6C04 - chains D and E of the 11 polymer chains in the assembly; structure by electron microscopy, 3.27 A resolution.

# Chain D
Protein: DNA-directed RNA polymerase subunit beta'
Source organism: Mycobacterium tuberculosis
Notes: EC 2.7.7.6
Reference sequence: A0A045J9E2 (A0A045J9E2_MYCTX); residue numbers follow UniProt; this construct covers 1-1316
Chain sequence (1326 residues; each row starts with the number of its first residue; numbers below 1 keep their minus sign (Gly-1 is residue -1)):
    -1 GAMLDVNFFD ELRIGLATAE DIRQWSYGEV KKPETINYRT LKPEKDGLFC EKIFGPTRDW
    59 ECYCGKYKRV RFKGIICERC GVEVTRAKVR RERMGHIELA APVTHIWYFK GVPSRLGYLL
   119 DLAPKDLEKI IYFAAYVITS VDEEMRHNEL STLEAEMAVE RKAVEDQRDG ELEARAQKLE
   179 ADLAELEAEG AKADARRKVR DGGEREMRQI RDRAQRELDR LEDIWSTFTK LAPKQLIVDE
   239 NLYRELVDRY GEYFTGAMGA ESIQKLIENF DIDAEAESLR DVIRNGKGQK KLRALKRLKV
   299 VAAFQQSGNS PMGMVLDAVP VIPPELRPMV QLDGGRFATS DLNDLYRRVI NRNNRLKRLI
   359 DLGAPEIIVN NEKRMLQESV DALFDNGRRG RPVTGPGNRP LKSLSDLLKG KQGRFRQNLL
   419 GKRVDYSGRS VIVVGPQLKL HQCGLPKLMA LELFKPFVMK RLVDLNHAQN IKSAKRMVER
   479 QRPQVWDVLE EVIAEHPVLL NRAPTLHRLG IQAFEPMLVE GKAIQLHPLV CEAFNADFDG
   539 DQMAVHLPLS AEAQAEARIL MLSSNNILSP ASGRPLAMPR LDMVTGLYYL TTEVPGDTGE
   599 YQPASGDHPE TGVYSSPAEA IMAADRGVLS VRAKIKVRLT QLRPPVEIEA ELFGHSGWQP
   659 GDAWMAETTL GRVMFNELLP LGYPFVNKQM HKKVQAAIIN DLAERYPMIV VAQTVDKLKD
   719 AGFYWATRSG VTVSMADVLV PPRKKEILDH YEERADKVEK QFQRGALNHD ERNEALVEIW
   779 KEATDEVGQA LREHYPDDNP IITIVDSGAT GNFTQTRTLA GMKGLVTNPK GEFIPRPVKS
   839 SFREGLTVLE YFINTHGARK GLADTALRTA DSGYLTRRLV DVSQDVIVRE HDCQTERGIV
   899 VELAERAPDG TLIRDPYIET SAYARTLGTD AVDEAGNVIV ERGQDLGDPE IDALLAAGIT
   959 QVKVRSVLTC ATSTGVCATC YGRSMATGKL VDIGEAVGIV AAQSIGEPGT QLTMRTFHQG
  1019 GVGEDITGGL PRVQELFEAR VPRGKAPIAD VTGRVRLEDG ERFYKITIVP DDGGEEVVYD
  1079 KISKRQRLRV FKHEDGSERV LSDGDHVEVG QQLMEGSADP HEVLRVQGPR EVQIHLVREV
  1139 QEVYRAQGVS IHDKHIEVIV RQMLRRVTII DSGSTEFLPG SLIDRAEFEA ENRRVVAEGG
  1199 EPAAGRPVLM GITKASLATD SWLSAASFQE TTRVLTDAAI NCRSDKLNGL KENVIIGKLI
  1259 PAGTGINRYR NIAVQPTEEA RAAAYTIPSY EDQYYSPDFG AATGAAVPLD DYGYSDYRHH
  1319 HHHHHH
Unresolved in the structure: 1013-1023, 1091-1096, 1283-1324
Differences from the reference sequence: expression tag (-1 to 0, 1317-1324)
Ion coordination: Zn2+ site 1: Cys60, Cys62, Cys75, Cys78; Mg2+: Asp535, Asp537, Asp539; Zn2+ site 2: Cys891, Cys968, Cys975, Cys978

# Chain E
Protein: DNA-directed RNA polymerase subunit omega
Source organism: Mycobacterium tuberculosis
Notes: EC 2.7.7.6
Reference sequence: A0A0T9N9K3 (A0A0T9N9K3_MYCTX); residues 2-110 here correspond to UniProt positions 41-149 (UniProt number = residue number + 39)
Chain sequence (110 residues; row label = number of the first residue in the row):
     1 GSISQSDASL AAVPAVDQFD PSSGASGGYD TPLGITNPPI DELLDRVSSK YALVIYAAKR
    61 ARQINDYYNQ LGEGILEYVG PLVEPGLQEK PLSIALREIH ADLLEHTEGE
Unresolved in the structure: 1-26, 110
Differences from the reference sequence: expression tag (1)

# Interface between chain D and chain E
Pairs across the interface - 67 pairs, chain D then chain E:
  Lys437(D) with Leu33(E)
  His439(D) with Leu33(E), hydrogen bond (side chain-backbone)
  Arg459(D) with Gln88(E), hydrogen bond
  Ala492(D) with Lys90(E), hydrogen bond (backbone-side chain)
  Glu493(D) with Gly34(E); Ile35(E); Ser93(E)
  His494(D) with Lys90(E)
  Glu513(D) with Ile35(E)
  Glu550(D) with Ala58(E); Arg62(E), salt bridge
  Ala553(D) with Val54(E)
  Glu554(D) with Val54(E)
  Arg556(D) with Ile35(E), hydrogen bond (side chain-backbone); Asn37(E); Leu92(E); Ser93(E); Leu96(E)
  Ile557(D) with Lys50(E); Leu53(E), hydrophobic
  Leu558(D) with Lys50(E); Val54(E), hydrophobic
  Leu560(D) with Ile35(E), hydrophobic
  Asn563(D) with Ile40(E)
  Pro705(D) with Asp41(E)
  Met706(D) with Ile40(E), hydrophobic; Asp41(E), hydrogen bond (backbone-side chain)
  Ile707(D) with Tyr29(E), hydrophobic; Pro32(E), hydrophobic; Thr36(E); Pro39(E), hydrophobic; Asp41(E), hydrogen bond (backbone-side chain)
  Val708(D) with Tyr29(E), hydrophobic
  Gln711(D) with Tyr29(E); Asp30(E)
  Asp990(D) with Ser49(E); Tyr51(E)
  Glu993(D) with Tyr51(E)
  Gly1261(D) with Tyr51(E)
  Thr1262(D) with Tyr51(E); Ile55(E)
  Arg1266(D) with Glu108(E), salt bridge; Gly109(E), hydrogen bond (backbone-backbone)
  Tyr1267(D) with Ser49(E), hydrogen bond; Tyr51(E), hydrophobic; Ile55(E); Glu108(E)
  Arg1268(D) with Lys59(E)
  Asn1269(D) with Gly109(E)
  Ile1270(D) with Ala52(E), hydrophobic; Lys59(E), hydrogen bond (backbone-side chain); His106(E); Thr107(E); Glu108(E)
  Ala1271(D) with His106(E); Thr107(E), hydrogen bond (backbone-backbone)
  Val1272(D) with Tyr56(E), hydrophobic; Gln63(E), hydrogen bond (backbone-side chain); Glu105(E)
  Gln1273(D) with Leu104(E); Glu105(E), hydrogen bond
  Pro1274(D) with Val79(E), hydrophobic; Leu103(E); Leu104(E), hydrophobic
  Thr1275(D) with Leu103(E), hydrogen bond (side chain-backbone)
  Ala1278(D) with Leu82(E); Leu103(E)
Also at the interface, not in a pair above, chain D (41 interface residues in all): Glu489, Val490, Ala549, Gly992, Asn1265, Ala1282
Also at the interface, not in a pair above, chain E (40 interface residues in all): Ser48, Arg60, Ala61

# In short
The interface between chain D and chain E involves 41 residues on one side and 40 on the other, with 13
hydrogen bonds and 2 salt bridges. Polar contacts include Glu550(D)-Arg62(E), Arg1266(D)-Glu108(E) and
His439(D)-Leu33(E). Cys60(D), Cys62(D), Cys75(D) and Cys78(D) form the Zn2+ site 1.
Here chain D is DNA-directed RNA polymerase subunit beta' and chain E is DNA-directed RNA polymerase subunit
omega, both from Mycobacterium tuberculosis. Entry 6C04 (Mtb RNAP Holo/RbpA/double fork DNA -closed clamp) was
determined by electron microscopy, deposited together with 6BZO, 6C05 and 6C06.
